PDB entry 7X3W | electron microscopy, 3.10 A resolution | chains E and J of the 11 polymer chains in the assembly

== Chain E ==
Protein: Histone H3
Source organism: Xenopus laevis
UniProtKB: A0A310TTQ1 (A0A310TTQ1_XENLA); residues 0-135 here correspond to UniProt positions 1-136 (UniProt number = residue number + 1)
Chain sequence (136 residues; each row starts with the number of its first residue; numbering starts at 0):
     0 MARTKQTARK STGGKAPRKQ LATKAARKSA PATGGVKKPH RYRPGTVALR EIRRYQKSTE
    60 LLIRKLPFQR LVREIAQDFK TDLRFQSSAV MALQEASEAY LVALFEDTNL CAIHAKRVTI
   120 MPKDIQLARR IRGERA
Not modelled in the structure: 0-39, 135

== Chain J ==
Molecule: 146-nt DNA strand
Sequence (146 nucleotides; numbered 1 to 146; the number before each row is that of its first residue):
     1 TCAGGATGTA TATATCTGAC ACGTGCCTGG AGACTAGGGA GTAATCCCCT TGGCGGTTAA
    61 AACGCGGGGG ACAGCGCGTA CGTGCGTTTA AGCGGTGCTA GAGCTGTCTA CGACCAATTG
   121 AGCGGCCTCG GCACCGGGAT TCTCCA

== Chain E / chain J interface ==
Residue-residue contacts (24; chain E residue first):
  Arg40(E) with DT83(J), hydrogen bond to the base; DG84(J), hydrogen bond to the sugar
  Tyr41(E) with DT7(J), sugar contact; DT83(J), sugar contact; DG84(J), phosphate contact
  Pro43(E) with DG82(J), phosphate contact; DT83(J), phosphate contact
  Gly44(E) with DG82(J), phosphate contact; DT83(J), hydrogen bond to the phosphate
  Thr45(E) with DT83(J), hydrogen bond to the phosphate
  Val46(E) with DT83(J), hydrogen bond to the phosphate; DG84(J), phosphate contact
  Ala47(E) with DT83(J), phosphate contact
  Arg49(E) with DG8(J), phosphate contact; DT9(J), phosphate contact
  Lys56(E) with DA10(J), salt bridge to the phosphate
  Arg63(E) with DA91(J), phosphate contact; DG92(J), phosphate contact
  Lys64(E) with DG92(J), hydrogen bond to the phosphate
  Leu65(E) with DG92(J), hydrogen bond to the phosphate
  Pro66(E) with DA91(J), phosphate contact
  Arg69(E) with DA91(J), salt bridge to the phosphate
  Arg83(E) with DA100(J), phosphate contact; DG101(J), salt bridge to the phosphate
Other interface residues (no listed pair), chain E (16 interface residues in all): Arg42

== In short ==
The interface between chain E and chain J involves 16 residues on one side and 11 on the other, with 7
hydrogen bonds and 3 salt bridges. Polar pairs include Arg40(E)-DT83(J), Arg40(E)-DG84(J) and
Gly44(E)-DT83(J).
Chain E is Histone H3 (Xenopus laevis) and chain J is a 146-nt DNA strand; the structure, Cryo-EM structure of
ISW1-N1 nucleosome, was determined by electron microscopy (same publication as 7X3T, 7X3V and 7X3X).
